6DVB - chains D and F of the 9 polymer chains in the assembly; structure by X-ray diffraction, 3.80 A resolution.

Chain D:
Molecule: DNA-directed RNA polymerase subunit beta'
Organism: Mycobacterium tuberculosis (strain ATCC 25618 / H37Rv)
Notes: EC 2.7.7.6
Reference sequence: P9WGY7 (RPOC_MYCTU); numbering as in UniProt (aligned over 1-1316)
Amino-acid sequence (1316 residues; numbered 1 to 1316; the number before each row is that of its first residue):
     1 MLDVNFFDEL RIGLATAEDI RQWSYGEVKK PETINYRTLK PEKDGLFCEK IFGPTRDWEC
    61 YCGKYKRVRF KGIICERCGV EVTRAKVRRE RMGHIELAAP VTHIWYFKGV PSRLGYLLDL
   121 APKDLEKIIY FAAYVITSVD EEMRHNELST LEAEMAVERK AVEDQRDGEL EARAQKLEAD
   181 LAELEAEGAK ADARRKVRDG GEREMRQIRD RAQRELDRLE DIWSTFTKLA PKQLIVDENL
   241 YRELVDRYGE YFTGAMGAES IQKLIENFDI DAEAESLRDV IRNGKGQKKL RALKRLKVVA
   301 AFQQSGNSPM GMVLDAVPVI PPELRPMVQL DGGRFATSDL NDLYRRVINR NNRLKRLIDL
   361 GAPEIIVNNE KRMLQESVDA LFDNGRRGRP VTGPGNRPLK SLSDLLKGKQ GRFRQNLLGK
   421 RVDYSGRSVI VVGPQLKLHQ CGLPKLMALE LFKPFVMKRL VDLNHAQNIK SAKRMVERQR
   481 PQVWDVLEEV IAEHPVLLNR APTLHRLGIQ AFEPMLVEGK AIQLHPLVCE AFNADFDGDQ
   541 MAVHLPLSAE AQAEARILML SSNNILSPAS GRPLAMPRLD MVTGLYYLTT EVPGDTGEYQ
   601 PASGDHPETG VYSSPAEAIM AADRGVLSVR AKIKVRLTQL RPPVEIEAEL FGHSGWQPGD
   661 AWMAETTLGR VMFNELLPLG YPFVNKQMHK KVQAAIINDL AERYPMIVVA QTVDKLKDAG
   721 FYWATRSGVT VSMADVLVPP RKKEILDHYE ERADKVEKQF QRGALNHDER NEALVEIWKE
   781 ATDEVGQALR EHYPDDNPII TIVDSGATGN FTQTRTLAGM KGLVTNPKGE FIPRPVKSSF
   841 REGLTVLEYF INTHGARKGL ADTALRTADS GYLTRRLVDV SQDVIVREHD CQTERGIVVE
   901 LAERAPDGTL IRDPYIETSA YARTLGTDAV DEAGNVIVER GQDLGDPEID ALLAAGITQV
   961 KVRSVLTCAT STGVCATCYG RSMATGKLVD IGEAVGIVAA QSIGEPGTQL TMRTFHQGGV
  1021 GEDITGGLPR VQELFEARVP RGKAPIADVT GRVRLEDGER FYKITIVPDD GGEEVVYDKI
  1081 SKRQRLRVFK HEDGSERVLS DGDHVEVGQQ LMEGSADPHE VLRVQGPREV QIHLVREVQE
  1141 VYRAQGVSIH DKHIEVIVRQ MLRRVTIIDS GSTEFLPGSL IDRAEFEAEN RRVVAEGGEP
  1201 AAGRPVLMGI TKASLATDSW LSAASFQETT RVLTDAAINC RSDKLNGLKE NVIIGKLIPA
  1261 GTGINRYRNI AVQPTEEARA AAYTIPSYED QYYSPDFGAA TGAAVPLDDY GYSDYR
Disordered / not traced: 1-2, 1012-1025, 1282-1316
Curated features (UniProtKB/Swiss-Prot):
  - binding site (Zn(2+)): Cys60, Cys62, Cys75, Cys78, Cys891, Cys968, Cys975, Cys978
  - binding site (Mg(2+)): Asp535, Asp537, Asp539
Bound ions: Zn2+ site 1: Cys60, Cys62, Cys75, Cys78; Zn2+ site 2: Cys891, Cys968, Cys975, Cys978

Chain F:
Molecule: ECF RNA polymerase sigma factor SigL
Organism: Mycobacterium tuberculosis (strain ATCC 25618 / H37Rv)
Reference sequence: P9WGH5 (SIGL_MYCTU); residue numbers follow UniProt; this construct covers 1-177
Amino-acid sequence (177 residues; each row starts with the number of its first residue):
     1 MARVSGAAAA EAALMRALYD EHAAVLWRYA LRLTGDAAQA EDVVQETLLR AWQHPEVIGD
    61 TARPARAWLF TVARNMIIDE RRSARFRNVV GSTDQSGTPE QSTPDEVNAA LDRLLIADAL
   121 AQLSAEHRAV IQRSYYRGWS TAQIATDLGI AEGTVKSRLH YAVRALRLTL QELGVTR
Disordered / not traced: 1-3
Curated features (UniProtKB/Swiss-Prot):
  - DNA-binding region: Thr141 to His160 (H-T-H motif)
  - motif: Asp42 to Gln45 (Interaction with polymerase core subunit RpoC)
From the paper describing this entry:
  - specificity-determining residues: His54, Asp60

How chain D and chain F interact:
Residue-residue contacts (69):
  Tyr36(D) - Arg87(F)  hydrogen bond (backbone-side chain)
  Tyr36(D) - Asn88(F)
  Arg67(D) - Gly138(F)
  Arg69(D) - Arg137(F)
  Arg69(D) - Gly138(F)
  Arg69(D) - Ser140(F)
  Arg69(D) - Gln143(F)
  Glu238(D) - Arg16(F)
  Arg242(D) - Arg16(F)
  Pro326(D) - Thr93(F)
  Pro326(D) - Gln101(F)
  Val328(D) - Gln101(F)
  Arg334(D) - Arg87(F)
  Arg334(D) - Val90(F)
  Phe335(D) - Arg87(F)  hydrogen bond (backbone-backbone)
  Phe335(D) - Asn88(F)
  Phe335(D) - Gly91(F)  hydrogen bond (backbone-backbone)
  Ala336(D) - Gly91(F)
  Ala336(D) - Thr93(F)
  Thr337(D) - Asn88(F)
  Thr337(D) - Gly91(F)  hydrogen bond (backbone-backbone)
  Thr337(D) - Ser92(F)
  Thr337(D) - Thr93(F)  hydrogen bond (backbone-backbone)
  Ser338(D) - Asp94(F)
  Asp339(D) - Ser92(F)  hydrogen bond
  Asp339(D) - Asp94(F)  hydrogen bond (backbone-side chain)
  Arg346(D) - Asp36(F)  salt bridge
  Arg346(D) - Ala38(F)
  Arg350(D) - Ala38(F)  hydrogen bond (side chain-backbone)
  Arg350(D) - Glu41(F)  salt bridge
  Arg350(D) - Asp42(F)  salt bridge
  Arg353(D) - Asp42(F)  salt bridge
  Arg353(D) - Gln45(F)
  Arg353(D) - Glu46(F)  salt bridge
  Arg356(D) - Glu46(F)  salt bridge
  Leu357(D) - Leu49(F)  hydrophobic
  Leu360(D) - Trp52(F)
  Leu360(D) - Gln53(F)
  Gly361(D) - Trp52(F)
  Ala362(D) - Trp52(F)  hydrophobic
  Pro363(D) - Met15(F)  hydrophobic
  Pro363(D) - Trp52(F)
  Ile365(D) - Tyr19(F)  hydrophobic
  Ile366(D) - Met15(F)  hydrophobic
  Ile366(D) - Tyr19(F)
  Ile366(D) - Gln45(F)  hydrogen bond (backbone-side chain)
  Asn369(D) - Gln45(F)  hydrogen bond
  Glu370(D) - Gln45(F)
  Arg372(D) - Glu41(F)  salt bridge
  Met373(D) - Glu41(F)
  Met373(D) - Asp42(F)
  Met373(D) - Gln45(F)
  Glu376(D) - Glu41(F)
  Thr392(D) - Asp36(F)
  Arg397(D) - Ser92(F)  hydrogen bond
  Arg397(D) - Gln95(F)
  Lys400(D) - Asp94(F)
  Gln467(D) - Leu173(F)
  Gln467(D) - Gly174(F)
  Asn468(D) - Leu173(F)
  Asn468(D) - Gly174(F)  hydrogen bond (side chain-backbone)
  Asn468(D) - Val175(F)
  Ile469(D) - Leu111(F)  hydrophobic
  Lys470(D) - Asn108(F)
  Lys470(D) - Asp112(F)  salt bridge
  Lys473(D) - Val107(F)
  Lys473(D) - Asn108(F)  hydrogen bond
  Lys473(D) - Leu111(F)
  Arg474(D) - Thr176(F)
Interface residues without a listed pair, chain D (44 interface residues in all): Thr33, Val68, Met327, Leu330, Val391, Pro394
Interface residues without a listed pair, chain F (41 interface residues in all): Gly35, Leu48, Ala84, Phe86, Val89, Thr98, Leu115, Trp139

Overview:
44 residues of chain D face 41 of chain F across their interface, with 13 hydrogen bonds and 8 salt bridges.
Among the polar pairs are Arg346(D)-Asp36(F), Arg350(D)-Glu41(F) and Arg350(D)-Asp42(F). Curated annotation
(UniProt) lists 8 Zn2+-binding residues and 3 Mg2+-binding residues on chain D. The paper reports specificity
determinants His54(F) and Asp60(F).
Here chain D is DNA-directed RNA polymerase subunit beta' and chain F is ECF RNA polymerase sigma factor SigL,
both from Mycobacterium tuberculosis (strain ATCC 25618 / H37Rv). Entry 6DVB (Crystal structure of
Mycobacterium tuberculosis transcription initiation complex(ECF sigma factor L) containing 5nt RNA with 5nt
...) was determined by X-ray diffraction (same publication as 6DV9, 6DVC, 6DVD and 6DVE).
